6WOY - chains C and G of the 9 polymer chains in the assembly; structure by X-ray diffraction, 3.00 A resolution.

== Chain C ==
Molecule: DNA-directed RNA polymerase subunit beta
From: Thermus thermophilus
Notes: EC 2.7.7.6
Reference sequence: Q8RQE9 (RPOB_THET8); residues 1-1119 here = UniProt positions 1-1119
Sequence (1119 residues; each row starts with the number of its first residue):
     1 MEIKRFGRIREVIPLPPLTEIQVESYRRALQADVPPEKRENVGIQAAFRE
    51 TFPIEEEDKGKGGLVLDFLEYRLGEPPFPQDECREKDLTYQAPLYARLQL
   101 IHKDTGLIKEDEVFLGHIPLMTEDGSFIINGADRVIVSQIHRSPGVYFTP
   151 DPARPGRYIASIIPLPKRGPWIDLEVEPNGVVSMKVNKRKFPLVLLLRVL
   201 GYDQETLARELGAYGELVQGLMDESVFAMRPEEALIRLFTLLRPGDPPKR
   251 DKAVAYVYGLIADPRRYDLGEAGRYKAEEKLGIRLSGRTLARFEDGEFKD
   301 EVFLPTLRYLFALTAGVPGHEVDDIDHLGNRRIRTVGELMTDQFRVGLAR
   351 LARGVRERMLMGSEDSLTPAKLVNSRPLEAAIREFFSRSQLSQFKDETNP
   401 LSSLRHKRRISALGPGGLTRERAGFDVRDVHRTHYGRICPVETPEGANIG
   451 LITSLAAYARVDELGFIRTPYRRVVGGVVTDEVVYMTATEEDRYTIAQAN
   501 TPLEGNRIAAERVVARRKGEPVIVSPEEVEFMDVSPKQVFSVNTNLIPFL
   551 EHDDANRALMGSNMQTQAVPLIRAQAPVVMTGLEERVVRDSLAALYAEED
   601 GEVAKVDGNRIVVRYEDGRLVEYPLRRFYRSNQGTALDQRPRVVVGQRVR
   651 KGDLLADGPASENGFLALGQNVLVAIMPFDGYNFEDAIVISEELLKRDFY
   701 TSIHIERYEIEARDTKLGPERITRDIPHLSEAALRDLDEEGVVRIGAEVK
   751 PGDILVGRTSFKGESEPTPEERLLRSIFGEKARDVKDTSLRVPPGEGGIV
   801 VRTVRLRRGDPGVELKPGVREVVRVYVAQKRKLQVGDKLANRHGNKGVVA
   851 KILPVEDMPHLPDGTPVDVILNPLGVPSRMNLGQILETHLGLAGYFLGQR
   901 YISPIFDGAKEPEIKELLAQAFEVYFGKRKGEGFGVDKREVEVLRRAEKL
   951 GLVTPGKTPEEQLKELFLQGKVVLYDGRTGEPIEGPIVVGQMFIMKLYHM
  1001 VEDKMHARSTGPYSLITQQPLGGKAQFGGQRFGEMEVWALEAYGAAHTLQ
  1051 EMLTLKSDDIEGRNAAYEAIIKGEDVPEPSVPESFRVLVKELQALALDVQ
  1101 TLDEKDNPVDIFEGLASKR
Disordered / not traced: 57-63, 1119

== Chain G ==
Molecule: 22-nt DNA strand
Sequence (22 nucleotides; row label = number of the first residue in the row):
     1 CCTGCATCCGTGAGTGCAGCCA
Disordered / not traced: 1-2, 20-22

== Chain C / chain G interface ==
Residue-residue contacts - 6 pairs, chain C then chain G:
  Gly1023(C) - DA18(G)  phosphate contact
  Lys1024(C) - DA18(G)  hydrogen bond to the phosphate
  Gln1030(C) - DC17(G)  phosphate contact
  Arg1031(C) - DG16(G)  salt bridge to the phosphate
  Arg1031(C) - DC17(G)  hydrogen bond to the phosphate
  Met1035(C) - DT15(G)  sugar contact
Also at the interface, not in a pair above, chain C (9 interface residues in all): Glu421, Gly1029, Gly1033, Glu1036
Also at the interface, not in a pair above, chain G (5 interface residues in all): DA13

== Summary ==
The interface between chain C and chain G involves 9 residues on one side and 5 on the other; the contacts
include 2 hydrogen bonds and 1 salt bridge. Polar contacts include Lys1024(C)-DA18(G), Arg1031(C)-DC17(G) and
Arg1031(C)-DG16(G).
Here chain C is DNA-directed RNA polymerase subunit beta (Thermus thermophilus) and chain G is a 22-nt DNA
strand. Entry 6WOY (Thermus thermophilus RNA polymerase initially transcribing complex with 3'dCTP) was
determined by X-ray diffraction, deposited together with 6WOX.
